PDB entry 6MRJ | X-ray diffraction, 2.80 A resolution | chains C and D of the 6 polymer chains in the assembly

# Chain C (and D)
Protein: Nickel-responsive regulator
From: Helicobacter pylori (strain ATCC 700392 / 26695)
Notes: chain D of this document is another copy of the same molecule, construct and numbering; everything in this record applies to it too
UniProt: O25896 (NIKR_HELPY); residue numbers follow UniProt; this construct covers 1-148
Chain sequence (148 residues; each row starts with the number of its first residue):
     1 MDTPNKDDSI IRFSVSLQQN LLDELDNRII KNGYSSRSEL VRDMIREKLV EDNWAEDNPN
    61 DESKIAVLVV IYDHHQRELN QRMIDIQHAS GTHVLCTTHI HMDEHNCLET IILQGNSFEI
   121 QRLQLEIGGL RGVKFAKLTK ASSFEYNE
Not modelled in the structure: 1-6 (chain D: 1-5, 144-148)
Metal / ion sites: Mg2+: Glu39, Asp43 (shared with Gly128(D), Leu130(D), Val133(D) of chain D); Ni2+ site 1: His88 (shared with 3 residues of chain B); Ni2+ site 2: His99, His101, Cys107 (shared with 1 residue of chain B)

# Interface between chain C and chain D
Contacting residue pairs - 134 pairs, chain C then chain D:
  Asp8(C) - Gln18(D)
  Asp8(C) - Gln19(D)  hydrogen bond (side chain-backbone)
  Asp8(C) - Asn20(D)  hydrogen bond (side chain-backbone)
  Ser9(C) - Leu17(D)
  Ser9(C) - Gln18(D)
  Ser9(C) - Gln19(D)  hydrogen bond (backbone-backbone)
  Ile10(C) - Leu17(D)
  Ile10(C) - Gln18(D)
  Ile11(C) - Val15(D)
  Ile11(C) - Ser16(D)
  Ile11(C) - Leu17(D)  hydrogen bond (backbone-backbone)
  Ile11(C) - Gln19(D)
  Ile11(C) - Leu22(D)  hydrophobic
  Arg12(C) - Val15(D)
  Phe13(C) - Phe13(D)
  Phe13(C) - Ser14(D)
  Phe13(C) - Val15(D)  hydrogen bond (backbone-backbone)
  Phe13(C) - Leu17(D)  hydrophobic
  Phe13(C) - Leu22(D)  hydrophobic
  Phe13(C) - Arg37(D)
  Ser14(C) - Phe13(D)
  Ser14(C) - Ser14(D)
  Val15(C) - Ile11(D)
  Val15(C) - Arg12(D)
  Val15(C) - Phe13(D)  hydrogen bond (backbone-backbone)
  Val15(C) - Ser38(D)
  Val15(C) - Val41(D)  hydrophobic
  Ser16(C) - Ile11(D)
  Ser16(C) - Ser38(D)  hydrogen bond (backbone-side chain)
  Ser16(C) - Arg42(D)  hydrogen bond (backbone-side chain)
  Leu17(C) - Ser9(D)
  Leu17(C) - Ile10(D)
  Leu17(C) - Ile11(D)  hydrogen bond (backbone-backbone)
  Leu17(C) - Phe13(D)  hydrophobic
  Leu17(C) - Arg42(D)
  Gln18(C) - Asp7(D)
  Gln18(C) - Asp8(D)
  Gln18(C) - Ser9(D)
  Gln18(C) - Ile10(D)
  Gln19(C) - Lys6(D)
  Gln19(C) - Asp7(D)
  Gln19(C) - Ser9(D)  hydrogen bond (backbone-backbone)
  Gln19(C) - Ile11(D)
  Asn20(C) - Asp7(D)  hydrogen bond (side chain-backbone)
  Leu21(C) - Arg42(D)
  Leu22(C) - Phe13(D)  hydrophobic
  Glu24(C) - Leu49(D)
  Leu25(C) - Ile45(D)  hydrophobic
  Arg28(C) - Leu49(D)  hydrogen bond (side chain-backbone)
  Arg28(C) - Asn53(D)
  Arg28(C) - Trp54(D)
  Ile29(C) - Lys48(D)
  Ile29(C) - Leu125(D)  hydrophobic
  Asn32(C) - Trp54(D)
  Asn32(C) - Phe118(D)
  Asn32(C) - Arg122(D)  hydrogen bond
  Asn32(C) - Leu125(D)
  Gly33(C) - Arg122(D)
  Gly33(C) - Glu126(D)
  Tyr34(C) - Leu125(D)
  Tyr34(C) - Gly128(D)
  Tyr34(C) - Gly129(D)
  Ser35(C) - Gly129(D)  hydrogen bond (side chain-backbone)
  Arg37(C) - Phe13(D)
  Ser38(C) - Val15(D)
  Ser38(C) - Ser16(D)  hydrogen bond (side chain-backbone)
  Glu39(C) - Gly129(D)
  Glu39(C) - Leu130(D)
  Glu39(C) - Arg131(D)
  Glu39(C) - Val133(D)
  Leu40(C) - Lys48(D)
  Val41(C) - Val15(D)  hydrophobic
  Arg42(C) - Ser16(D)  hydrogen bond (side chain-backbone)
  Arg42(C) - Leu17(D)
  Asp43(C) - Gly128(D)
  Asp43(C) - Val133(D)
  Asp43(C) - Lys134(D)
  Met44(C) - Met44(D)
  Met44(C) - Ile45(D)
  Ile45(C) - Leu17(D)  hydrophobic
  Ile45(C) - Leu21(D)
  Ile45(C) - Met44(D)
  Arg46(C) - Val133(D)
  Arg46(C) - Lys134(D)
  Glu47(C) - Lys48(D)  salt bridge
  Glu47(C) - Glu51(D)
  Lys48(C) - Arg28(D)
  Lys48(C) - Glu47(D)  salt bridge
  Asp52(C) - Arg28(D)  salt bridge
  Ile65(C) - Met102(D)  hydrophobic
  Ile65(C) - Leu108(D)  hydrophobic
  Val67(C) - Val69(D)  hydrophobic
  Val67(C) - Thr110(D)
  Val69(C) - Val67(D)  hydrophobic
  Val69(C) - Thr139(D)
  Ile71(C) - Ala141(D)  hydrophobic
  Cys96(C) - Thr98(D)
  Thr98(C) - Thr98(D)  hydrogen bond
  Ile100(C) - Cys96(D)  hydrophobic
  Met102(C) - Ile65(D)  hydrophobic
  Met102(C) - Ser142(D)
  Leu108(C) - Ile65(D)  hydrophobic
  Leu108(C) - Val67(D)  hydrophobic
  Thr110(C) - Val67(D)
  Thr110(C) - Thr110(D)
  Ile112(C) - Ile100(D)  hydrophobic
  Ile112(C) - Thr110(D)
  Phe135(C) - Thr139(D)
  Phe135(C) - Lys140(D)
  Lys137(C) - Lys137(D)
  Lys137(C) - Leu138(D)  hydrogen bond (side chain-backbone)
  Lys137(C) - Thr139(D)
  Thr139(C) - Val69(D)
  Thr139(C) - Phe135(D)
  Thr139(C) - Lys137(D)
  Thr139(C) - Thr139(D)  hydrogen bond
  Lys140(C) - Phe135(D)
  Ala141(C) - Ile71(D)  hydrophobic
  Ala141(C) - Phe135(D)  hydrophobic
  Ser142(C) - Ile71(D)
  Ser143(C) - Met102(D)
  Ser143(C) - Asp103(D)
  Ser143(C) - Asn106(D)
  Phe144(C) - Ile71(D)  hydrophobic
  Phe144(C) - Asn106(D)  hydrogen bond (backbone-side chain)
  Phe144(C) - Lys134(D)  hydrogen bond (backbone-side chain)
  Phe144(C) - Phe135(D)  hydrophobic
  Glu145(C) - Lys134(D)  hydrogen bond (backbone-side chain)
  Tyr146(C) - His105(D)
  Asn147(C) - Gln18(D)
  Asn147(C) - Asn20(D)  hydrogen bond
  Glu148(C) - Asn20(D)
  Glu148(C) - Leu21(D)
  Glu148(C) - Lys134(D)
Also at the interface, not in a pair above, chain C (63 interface residues in all): Lys31, Val50, Ser63, Leu95
Also at the interface, not in a pair above, chain D (66 interface residues in all): Leu25, Arg46, Asp52, Leu95, Ile112, Gly132

# In short
63 residues of chain C face 66 of chain D across their interface, with 23 hydrogen bonds and 3 salt bridges.
Among the polar pairs are Glu47(C)-Lys48(D), Asp52(C)-Arg28(D) and Asp8(C)-Gln19(D). His99(C), His101(C) and
Cys107(C) form the Ni2+ site 2.
Chain C and chain D are both Nickel-responsive regulator (Helicobacter pylori (strain ATCC 700392 / 26695));
the structure, Crystal structure of H.pylori NikR in complex with DNA, was determined by X-ray diffraction.
